9BVT - chains A and B of the 14 polymer chains in the assembly; structure by X-ray diffraction, 3.40 A resolution.

[Chain A]
Molecule: DNA-directed RNA polymerase II subunit RPB1
Organism: Saccharomyces cerevisiae
Notes: EC 2.7.7.6
UniProt: P04050 (RPB1_YEAST); residue numbers follow UniProt; this construct covers 1-1733
Amino-acid sequence (1733 residues; row label = number of the first residue in the row):
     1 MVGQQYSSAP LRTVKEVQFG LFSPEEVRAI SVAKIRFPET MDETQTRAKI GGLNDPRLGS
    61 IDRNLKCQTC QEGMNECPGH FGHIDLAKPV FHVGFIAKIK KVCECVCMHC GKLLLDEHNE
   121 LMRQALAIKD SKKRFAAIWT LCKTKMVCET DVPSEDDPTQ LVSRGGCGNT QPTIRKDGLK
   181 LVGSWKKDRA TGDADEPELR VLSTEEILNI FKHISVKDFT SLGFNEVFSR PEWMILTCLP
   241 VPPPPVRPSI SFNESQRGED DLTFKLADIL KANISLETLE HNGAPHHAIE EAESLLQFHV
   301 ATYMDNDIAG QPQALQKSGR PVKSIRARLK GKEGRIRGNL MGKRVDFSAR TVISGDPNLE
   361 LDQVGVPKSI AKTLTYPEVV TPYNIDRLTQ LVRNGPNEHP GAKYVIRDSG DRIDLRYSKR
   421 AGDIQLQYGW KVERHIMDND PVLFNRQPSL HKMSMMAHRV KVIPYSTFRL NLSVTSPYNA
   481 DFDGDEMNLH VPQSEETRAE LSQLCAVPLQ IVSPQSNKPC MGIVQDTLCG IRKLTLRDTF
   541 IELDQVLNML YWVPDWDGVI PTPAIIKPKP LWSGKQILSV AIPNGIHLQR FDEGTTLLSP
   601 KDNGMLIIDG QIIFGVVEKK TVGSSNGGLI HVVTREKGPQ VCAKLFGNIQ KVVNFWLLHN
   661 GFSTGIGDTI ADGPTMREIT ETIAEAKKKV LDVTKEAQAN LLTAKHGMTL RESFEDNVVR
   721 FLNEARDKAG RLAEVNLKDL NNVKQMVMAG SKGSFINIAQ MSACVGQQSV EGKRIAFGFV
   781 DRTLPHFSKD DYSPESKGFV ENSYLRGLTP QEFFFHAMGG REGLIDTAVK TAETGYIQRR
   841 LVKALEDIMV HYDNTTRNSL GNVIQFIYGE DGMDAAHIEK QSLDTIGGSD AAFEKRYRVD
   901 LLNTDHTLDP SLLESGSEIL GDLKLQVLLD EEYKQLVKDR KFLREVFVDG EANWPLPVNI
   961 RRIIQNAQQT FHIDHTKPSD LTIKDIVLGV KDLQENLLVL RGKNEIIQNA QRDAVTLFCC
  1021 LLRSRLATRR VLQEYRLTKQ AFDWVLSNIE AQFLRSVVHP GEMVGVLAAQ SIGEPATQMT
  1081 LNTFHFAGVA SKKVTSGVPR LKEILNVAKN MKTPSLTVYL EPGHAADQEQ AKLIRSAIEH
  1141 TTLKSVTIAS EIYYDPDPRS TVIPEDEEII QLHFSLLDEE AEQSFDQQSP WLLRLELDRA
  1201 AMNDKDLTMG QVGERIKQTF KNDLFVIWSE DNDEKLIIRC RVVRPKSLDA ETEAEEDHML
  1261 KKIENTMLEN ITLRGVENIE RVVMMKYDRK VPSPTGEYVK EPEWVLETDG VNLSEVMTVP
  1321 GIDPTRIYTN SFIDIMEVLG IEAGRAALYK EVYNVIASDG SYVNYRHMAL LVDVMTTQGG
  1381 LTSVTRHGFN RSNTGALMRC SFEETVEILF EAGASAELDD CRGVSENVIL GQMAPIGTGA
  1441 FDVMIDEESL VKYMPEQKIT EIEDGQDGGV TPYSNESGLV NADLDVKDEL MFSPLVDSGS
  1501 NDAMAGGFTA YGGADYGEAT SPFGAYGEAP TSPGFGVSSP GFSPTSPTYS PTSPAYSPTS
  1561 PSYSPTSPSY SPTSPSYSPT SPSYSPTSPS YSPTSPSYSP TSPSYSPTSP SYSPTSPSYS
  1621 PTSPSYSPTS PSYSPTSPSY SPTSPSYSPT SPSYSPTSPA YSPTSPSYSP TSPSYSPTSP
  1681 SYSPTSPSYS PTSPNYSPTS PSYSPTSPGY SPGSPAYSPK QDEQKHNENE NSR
Not modelled in the structure: 1-2, 154-162, 166, 187-197, 253-255, 319-320, 1078-1097, 1157-1160, 1173-1186, 1244-1254, 1456-1733
Ion coordination: Zn2+ site 1: Cys67, Cys70, Cys77, His80; Zn2+ site 2: Cys107, Cys110, Cys167; Mn2+ site 1: Asp481, Asp483, Asp485 (shared with 1 residue of chain X); Mn2+ site 2: Asp481, Asp483 (shared with Asp837(B) of chain B)
Swiss-Prot annotation at these positions:
  - region: Pro248 to Asp260 (Lid loop), Asn306 to Lys323 (Rudder loop), Pro810 to Glu822 (Bridging helix)
  - binding site (Zn(2+)): Cys67, Cys70, Cys77, His80, Cys107, Cys110, Cys148, Cys167
  - binding site (Mg(2+)): Asp481, Asp483, Asp485
  - modified residue: Thr1471 (Phosphothreonine)
  - cross-link (Glycyl lysine isopeptide (Lys-Gly)): Lys695 (interchain with G-Cter in ubiquitin), Lys1246 (interchain with G-Cter in ubiquitin), Lys1350 (interchain with G-Cter in ubiquitin)

[Chain B]
Molecule: DNA-directed RNA polymerase subunit beta
Organism: Saccharomyces cerevisiae
Notes: EC 2.7.7.6
UniProt: A0A6A5Q4H2 (A0A6A5Q4H2_YEASX); residues 1-1224 here = UniProt positions 1-1224
Amino-acid sequence (1224 residues; each row starts with the number of its first residue):
     1 MSDLANSEKY YDEDPYGFED ESAPITAEDS WAVISAFFRE KGLVSQQLDS FNQFVDYTLQ
    61 DIICEDSTLI LEQLAQHTTE SDNISRKYEI SFGKIYVTKP MVNESDGVTH ALYPQEARLR
   121 NLTYSSGLFV DVKKRTYEAI DVPGRELKYE LIAEESEDDS ESGKVFIGRL PIMLRSKNCY
   181 LSEATESDLY KLKECPFDMG GYFIINGSEK VLIAQERSAG NIVQVFKKAA PSPISHVAEI
   241 RSALEKGSRF ISTLQVKLYG REGSSARTIK ATLPYIKQDI PIVIIFRALG IIPDGEILEH
   301 ICYDVNDWQM LEMLKPCVED GFVIQDRETA LDFIGRRGTA LGIKKEKRIQ YAKDILQKEF
   361 LPHITQLEGF ESRKAFFLGY MINRLLLCAL DRKDQDDRDH FGKKRLDLAG PLLAQLFKTL
   421 FKKLTKDIFR YMQRTVEEAH DFNMKLAINA KTITSGLKYA LATGNWGEQK KAMSSRAGVS
   481 QVLNRYTYSS TLSHLRRTNT PIGRDGKLAK PRQLHNTHWG LVCPAETPEG QACGLVKNLS
   541 LMSCISVGTD PMPIITFLSE WGMEPLEDYV PHQSPDATRV FVNGVWHGVH RNPARLMETL
   601 RTLRRKGDIN PEVSMIRDIR EKELKIFTDA GRVYRPLFIV EDDESLGHKE LKVRKGHIAK
   661 LMATEYQDIE GGFEDVEEYT WSSLLNEGLV EYIDAEEEES ILIAMQPEDL EPAEANEEND
   721 LDVDPAKRIR VSHHATTFTH CEIHPSMILG VAASIIPFPD HNQSPRNTYQ SAMGKQAMGV
   781 FLTNYNVRMD TMANILYYPQ KPLGTTRAME YLKFRELPAG QNAIVAIACY SGYNQEDSMI
   841 MNQSSIDRGL FRSLFFRSYM DQEKKYGMSI TETFEKPQRT NTLRMKHGTY DKLDDDGLIA
   901 PGVRVSGEDV IIGKTTPISP DEEELGQRTA YHSKRDASTP LRSTENGIVD QVLVTTNQDG
   961 LKFVKVRVRT TKIPQIGDKF ASRHGQKGTI GITYRREDMP FTAEGIVPDL IINPHAIPSR
  1021 MTVAHLIECL LSKVAALSGN EGDASPFTDI TVEGISKLLR EHGYQSRGFE VMYNGHTGKK
  1081 LMAQIFFGPT YYQRLRHMVD DKIHARARGP MQVLTRQPVE GRSRDGGLRF GEMERDCMIA
  1141 HGAASFLKER LMEASDAFRV HICGICGLMT VIAKLNHNQF ECKGCDNKID IYQIHIPYAA
  1201 KLLFQELMAM NITPRLYTDR SRDF
Not modelled in the structure: 1-19, 65-89, 133-164, 336-347, 434-445, 473-474, 503-509, 643-650, 667-679, 713-725, 879-883, 918-933
Ion coordination: Mn2+: Asp837 (shared with Asp481(A), Asp483(A) of chain A); Zn2+: Cys1163, Cys1166, Cys1185
What the authors report for this chain:
  - mutagenesis - E529A, E529D, Y769F: increased catalytic activity (citing earlier work)
  - mutagenesis - E529Q: decreased catalytic activity (citing earlier work)

[Interface between chain A and chain B]
Pairs across the interface - 410 pairs, chain A then chain B:
  Gln4(A) with Phe1158(B); Arg1159(B), hydrogen bond
  Gln5(A) with Arg1159(B); Leu1175(B)
  Tyr6(A) with Leu1175(B)
  Ser7(A) with Arg1159(B); His1161(B); Phe1180(B); Gln1193(B), hydrogen bond
  Ser8(A) with Asn1178(B), hydrogen bond
  Ala9(A) with Gln1193(B)
  Pro10(A) with Ile1191(B); Tyr1192(B); Gln1193(B), hydrogen bond (backbone-backbone)
  Leu11(A) with Gln1193(B)
  Arg12(A) with Tyr1192(B), hydrogen bond; Gln1193(B), hydrogen bond (backbone-backbone); Ile1194(B); Thr1218(B), hydrogen bond
  Thr13(A) with Thr1218(B), hydrogen bond (backbone-side chain)
  Val14(A) with Ile1194(B), hydrophobic; Leu1216(B), hydrophobic; Tyr1217(B)
  Lys15(A) with Tyr1217(B), hydrogen bond (backbone-backbone); Thr1218(B); Asp1219(B); Arg1220(B), hydrogen bond (backbone-side chain)
  Glu16(A) with Arg1215(B); Leu1216(B); Tyr1217(B), hydrogen bond (backbone-backbone); Asp1219(B); Arg1220(B); Ser1221(B), hydrogen bond (side chain-backbone)
  Val17(A) with Arg1215(B)
  Gln18(A) with Thr1213(B); Pro1214(B); Arg1215(B), hydrogen bond (backbone-backbone)
  Phe19(A) with Thr1213(B); Pro1214(B), hydrophobic
  Gly20(A) with Ile1212(B); Thr1213(B), hydrogen bond (backbone-backbone)
  Leu21(A) with Asn1211(B); Ile1212(B), hydrophobic; Thr1213(B); Arg1215(B)
  Phe22(A) with Leu1168(B), hydrophobic; Met1208(B), hydrophobic; Asn1211(B), hydrogen bond (backbone-backbone); Thr1213(B)
  Glu26(A) with Cys1166(B); Arg1215(B), salt bridge
  Ala29(A) with Gly1184(B)
  Thr69(A) with Lys1174(B)
  Cys70(A) with Ala1173(B)
  Glu72(A) with Ala1173(B); Lys1174(B); Leu1175(B), hydrogen bond (side chain-backbone); Asn1176(B)
  Met74(A) with Arg1116(B)
  Asn75(A) with Arg1116(B)
  Glu76(A) with Arg1159(B), salt bridge; Leu1175(B)
  Pro78(A) with Val1160(B), hydrophobic; Lys1201(B), hydrogen bond (backbone-side chain); Gln1205(B)
  Gly79(A) with Gln1205(B)
  Phe81(A) with Gln1205(B); Met1208(B), hydrophobic
  His92(A) with Met1210(B), hydrogen bond (side chain-backbone)
  Phe95(A) with Ile1212(B), hydrophobic
  Phe228(A) with Arg1215(B)
  Pro240(A) with Met1208(B); Ala1209(B); Asn1211(B)
  Pro245(A) with Leu1114(B); Tyr1198(B); Lys1201(B); Leu1202(B)
  Val246(A) with Leu1114(B); Leu1202(B), hydrophobic; Gln1205(B); Glu1206(B)
  Pro248(A) with Leu1114(B)
  Tyr303(A) with Ala1209(B)
  Met304(A) with Ala1209(B); Met1210(B)
  Ser318(A) with Lys470(B)
  Ile325(A) with Glu1206(B); Met1210(B), hydrophobic
  Arg326(A) with Met1210(B)
  Arg328(A) with Glu1206(B), salt bridge
  Leu329(A) with Leu1203(B), hydrophobic; Glu1206(B); Leu1207(B), hydrophobic; Met1210(B), hydrophobic
  Arg335(A) with Leu1114(B); Leu1202(B); Glu1206(B), salt bridge
  Ile336(A) with Leu1203(B), hydrophobic
  Arg337(A) with Arg1129(B), hydrogen bond (backbone-side chain); Glu1132(B), salt bridge
  Gly338(A) with Arg1129(B), hydrogen bond (backbone-side chain)
  Asn339(A) with Gln1117(B), hydrogen bond (backbone-side chain); Asp1156(B); Ala1199(B)
  Leu340(A) with Pro1197(B), hydrophobic; Ala1199(B), hydrophobic; Ala1200(B); Leu1203(B), hydrophobic
  Met341(A) with Glu1132(B); Arg1135(B), hydrogen bond
  Gly342(A) with Arg1129(B), hydrogen bond (backbone-side chain); Phe1130(B)
  Lys343(A) with Gln1117(B); Arg1129(B); Phe1130(B), hydrogen bond (backbone-backbone); Leu1151(B), hydrogen bond (side chain-backbone); Ser1155(B); Asp1156(B), salt bridge; Pro1197(B)
  Arg344(A) with Gln1117(B); Pro1118(B); Val1119(B); Glu1120(B), salt bridge; Gly1127(B); Leu1128(B); Arg1129(B); Ser1155(B)
  Val345(A) with Pro1118(B); Gly1127(B); Leu1128(B), hydrogen bond (backbone-backbone); Phe1130(B), hydrophobic; Arg1150(B); Ala1154(B)
  Asp346(A) with Arg1106(B), salt bridge; Arg1108(B); Met1111(B); Pro1118(B); Arg1150(B), hydrogen bond (backbone-side chain); Ala1154(B), hydrogen bond (backbone-backbone)
  Phe347(A) with Arg1106(B), hydrogen bond (backbone-backbone); Ala1107(B); Arg1150(B)
  Ser348(A) with Ala1105(B); Arg1106(B), hydrogen bond (backbone-backbone); Gly1127(B); Leu1128(B), hydrogen bond (side chain-backbone)
  Ala349(A) with His1104(B); Leu1128(B)
  Arg350(A) with Lys1102(B); Ile1103(B); His1104(B), hydrogen bond (backbone-backbone); Leu1128(B)
  Thr351(A) with Val1099(B); Ile1103(B)
  Val352(A) with Gly977(B); Val1099(B), hydrophobic
  Ser354(A) with Ile990(B), hydrogen bond (side chain-backbone)
  Gly355(A) with Tyr833(B)
  Asp356(A) with Tyr833(B), hydrogen bond
  Pro357(A) with Ser831(B); Gly832(B); Tyr833(B)
  Asn358(A) with Tyr833(B), hydrogen bond
  Ser369(A) with Ile1103(B)
  Ile370(A) with Ala1105(B), hydrophobic
  Thr373(A) with Ala1105(B); Ala1107(B)
  Thr375(A) with Ala1107(B)
  Tyr404(A) with Arg1108(B)
  Arg412(A) with Arg1108(B)
  Glu433(A) with Arg1108(B), salt bridge
  Leu443(A) with Met1138(B), hydrophobic; Phe1146(B), hydrophobic
  Ser449(A) with Met1133(B), hydrogen bond (side chain-backbone); Glu1134(B); Cys1137(B)
  His451(A) with Cys1137(B), hydrogen bond (backbone-side chain)
  Lys452(A) with Ala1140(B); His1141(B), hydrogen bond (backbone-side chain)
  Met455(A) with Phe1130(B), hydrophobic; Glu1134(B); Met1138(B), hydrophobic; His1141(B)
  Tyr465(A) with Gln975(B); Ile976(B), hydrophobic
  Ser466(A) with Gln975(B); Val1099(B); Asp1100(B), hydrogen bond; Ile1103(B)
  Thr467(A) with Ile976(B); Gly977(B); Val1099(B)
  Arg469(A) with Tyr833(B); Ile976(B); Gly991(B), hydrogen bond (side chain-backbone)
  Leu472(A) with Gly832(B); Gln835(B); Glu836(B)
  Thr475(A) with Glu836(B), hydrogen bond
  Ala480(A) with Glu836(B)
  Asp481(A) with Asp837(B)
  Phe482(A) with Gln835(B); Glu836(B); Asp837(B); Ser838(B); Thr989(B), hydrogen bond (backbone-side chain)
  Asp483(A) with Asp837(B); Lys979(B); Lys987(B), salt bridge; Gly988(B); Thr989(B)
  Gly484(A) with Thr989(B)
  Glu486(A) with Lys1102(B), salt bridge
  Asn488(A) with Leu1128(B)
  His490(A) with Arg1150(B), hydrogen bond
  Val491(A) with Arg1150(B)
  Pro492(A) with Glu1149(B)
  Gln493(A) with Glu1149(B), hydrogen bond (backbone-side chain); Glu1153(B)
  Ser494(A) with Glu1149(B), hydrogen bond (backbone-side chain)
  Glu496(A) with Ser1145(B), hydrogen bond
  Thr497(A) with Glu1149(B), hydrogen bond
  Glu500(A) with Ala1143(B); Ala1144(B), hydrogen bond (side chain-backbone); Ser1145(B), hydrogen bond; Phe1146(B), hydrogen bond (side chain-backbone)
  Leu501(A) with Phe1146(B), hydrophobic
  Cys505(A) with His1141(B)
  Gln510(A) with His1141(B), hydrogen bond
  Gln525(A) with Gln835(B); Glu836(B), hydrogen bond (side chain-backbone); His1015(B)
  Asp526(A) with Cys829(B), hydrogen bond; Gly832(B); Gln835(B), hydrogen bond (backbone-side chain); Asn1013(B), hydrogen bond; His1015(B)
  Cys529(A) with His1015(B)
  Asp544(A) with Lys1079(B), salt bridge
  Leu657(A) with Cys829(B), hydrophobic
  Leu658(A) with Tyr830(B); Asn1074(B); Leu1081(B)
  His659(A) with Asn1074(B); Thr1077(B); Lys1080(B); Leu1081(B)
  Asn660(A) with Leu1081(B); Met1082(B), hydrogen bond (backbone-backbone); Ala1083(B), hydrogen bond (backbone-backbone)
  Gly661(A) with Ala1083(B)
  Phe662(A) with Ala828(B); Cys829(B), hydrogen bond (backbone-backbone); Ala1083(B)
  Ser663(A) with Ile827(B); Ala828(B); Pro1014(B); Phe1069(B); Gln1084(B), hydrogen bond (side chain-backbone); Ile1085(B); Phe1086(B)
  Thr664(A) with Ile827(B); Pro1014(B); Ile1017(B); Phe1086(B)
  Gly665(A) with Leu1026(B); Phe1069(B); Phe1086(B)
  Ile666(A) with Leu1026(B); Ile1027(B), hydrophobic; Leu1030(B), hydrophobic; Arg1067(B)
  Ile670(A) with Arg1067(B)
  Asp672(A) with Glu1053(B)
  Ile683(A) with Ile729(B), hydrophobic
  Met746(A) with Pro1014(B); His1015(B); Pro1018(B), hydrophobic
  Ser751(A) with His1015(B)
  Lys752(A) with His1015(B)
  Asn757(A) with Pro1018(B), hydrogen bond (side chain-backbone); Ser1019(B); Met1021(B)
  Gln760(A) with Met1021(B)
  Met761(A) with Met1021(B), hydrophobic
  Ala776(A) with Asn516(B)
  Phe777(A) with Asn516(B)
  Gly778(A) with His400(B); His515(B); Asn516(B); Thr517(B)
  Phe779(A) with Asn516(B); Thr517(B); Glu699(B)
  Val780(A) with Glu699(B), hydrogen bond (backbone-side chain)
  Arg782(A) with Asn516(B); Glu698(B); Glu699(B), hydrogen bond (side chain-backbone); Ile701(B), hydrogen bond (side chain-backbone); Leu702(B)
  Thr783(A) with Asn516(B), hydrogen bond (backbone-side chain)
  Leu784(A) with Trp519(B), hydrophobic
  Pro785(A) with Glu698(B); Leu702(B); Ile703(B), hydrogen bond (backbone-backbone)
  His786(A) with Trp519(B); Leu702(B); Ile703(B); Met705(B); Glu742(B), salt bridge
  Phe787(A) with Leu702(B)
  Asn802(A) with Arg728(B); Ile729(B), hydrogen bond (side chain-backbone)
  Tyr804(A) with His761(B); Asn762(B); Gln763(B); Met1021(B), hydrophobic; Val1023(B), hydrophobic
  Leu805(A) with His761(B); Val1052(B)
  Arg806(A) with Arg728(B); His761(B), hydrogen bond (backbone-side chain)
  Gly807(A) with Arg728(B), hydrogen bond (backbone-side chain); Asp760(B); His761(B)
  Leu808(A) with Arg728(B); Asp760(B), hydrogen bond (backbone-backbone); Phe1047(B)
  Thr809(A) with Arg728(B); Val731(B); Phe1047(B)
  Pro810(A) with Trp519(B); Met705(B), hydrophobic; Pro745(B), hydrophobic; Phe1047(B)
  Gln811(A) with Val731(B)
  Phe813(A) with Pro524(B), hydrophobic; Pro759(B); Asn767(B)
  Phe814(A) with Leu514(B), hydrophobic; His515(B); His518(B); Trp519(B), hydrophobic
  His816(A) with Ser764(B), hydrogen bond (backbone-side chain)
  Ala817(A) with Leu514(B), hydrophobic; Pro524(B); Ser764(B)
  Met818(A) with Leu514(B)
  Gly820(A) with Ser764(B)
  Arg821(A) with Leu514(B); Cys523(B), hydrogen bond (side chain-backbone); Pro524(B); Ala525(B); Glu526(B); Thr527(B); Gly534(B)
  Leu824(A) with Cys533(B), hydrophobic; Pro765(B), hydrophobic; Thr768(B)
  Ile825(A) with Lys510(B); Arg512(B); Gln513(B)
  Val829(A) with Arg512(B)
  Gln838(A) with Met1133(B)
  Arg839(A) with Glu1132(B), salt bridge
  Val842(A) with Asp1136(B)
  Lys843(A) with Arg1135(B)
  Glu846(A) with Arg1135(B), salt bridge
  Met1063(A) with Ile1139(B)
  Val1066(A) with Asp1136(B); Ile1139(B), hydrophobic; Ala1140(B)
  Gln1070(A) with Asp1136(B); Cys1137(B)
  Lys1261(A) with Ser265(B), hydrogen bond
  Asn1265(A) with Gly263(B); Ser265(B)
  Glu1269(A) with Glu262(B); Gly263(B)
  Leu1409(A) with Leu1207(B), hydrophobic
  Phe1410(A) with Met1210(B), hydrophobic; Ile1212(B), hydrophobic
  Leu1418(A) with Arg1222(B)
  Asp1420(A) with Arg1220(B), salt bridge; Arg1222(B), salt bridge
  Arg1422(A) with Asp1223(B), hydrogen bond (side chain-backbone)
  Val1424(A) with Ile1139(B), hydrophobic
  Val1428(A) with Arg1135(B); Leu1151(B), hydrophobic
  Ile1429(A) with Pro1197(B); Ala1200(B)
  Leu1430(A) with His1195(B); Ile1196(B); Pro1197(B)
  Gly1431(A) with Lys1148(B); Met1152(B); Pro1197(B)
  Gln1432(A) with Lys1148(B); His1195(B)
  Met1433(A) with Ala1144(B), hydrophobic; Ser1145(B); Lys1148(B)
  Ala1434(A) with Ala1144(B)
  Ile1436(A) with Gly1142(B); Ala1144(B)
  Thr1438(A) with Gly1142(B), hydrogen bond (side chain-backbone); Ala1143(B); Ala1144(B), hydrogen bond (side chain-backbone)
  Gly1439(A) with Ala1144(B)
Also at the interface, not in a pair above, chain A (226 interface residues in all): Val27, Ile30, Gln71, His80, Trp233, Leu236, Cys238, Pro242, Pro243, Gln256, Ile353, Pro367, Leu374, Lys403, Asn445, Gln447, Leu450, Leu504, Val524, Thr527, Gln545, Asn654, Gly667, Asp668, Val743, Gly753, Ile756, Val770, Glu771, Lys789, Glu801, Glu812, Glu822, Ala828, Gly835, Glu1062, Leu1067, Lys1144, Ser1401, Val1406, Gly1413, Cys1421, Gly1437
Also at the interface, not in a pair above, chain B (195 interface residues in all): Asp397, Glu529, Gly530, Arg620, Ser700, Ile748, Asn834, Arg935, His1076, Gly1109, Val1113, Thr1115, Gly1131, Leu1147, Thr1170, Ile1172, Lys1183, Phe1204, Phe1224

[Overview]
Chain A and chain B form an interface of 226 and 195 residues respectively; the contacts include 75 hydrogen
bonds and 17 salt bridges. Polar contacts include Glu26(A)-Arg1215(B), Glu76(A)-Arg1159(B) and
Arg328(A)-Glu1206(B). From the paper: E529A, E529D and Y769F of chain B increase catalytic activity; E529Q of
chain B reduces catalytic activity.
Here chain A is DNA-directed RNA polymerase II subunit RPB1 and chain B is DNA-directed RNA polymerase subunit
beta, both from Saccharomyces cerevisiae. Entry 9BVT (RNA Pol II - High Mn(+2) concentration) was determined
by X-ray diffraction (same publication as 9BW0, 8U9R and 8U9X).
